7U65 - chains A and B of the 12 polymer chains in the assembly; structure by electron microscopy, 2.80 A resolution.

[Chain A (and B)]
Name: Deoxyguanosinetriphosphate triphosphohydrolase
From: Escherichia coli str. K-12 substr. MG1655
Notes: EC 3.1.5.1; chain B of this document is another copy of the same molecule, construct and numbering; everything in this record applies to it too
UniProt: P15723 (DGTP_ECOLI); residue numbers follow UniProt; this construct covers 1-505
Chain sequence (505 residues; numbered 1 to 505; the number before each row is that of its first residue):
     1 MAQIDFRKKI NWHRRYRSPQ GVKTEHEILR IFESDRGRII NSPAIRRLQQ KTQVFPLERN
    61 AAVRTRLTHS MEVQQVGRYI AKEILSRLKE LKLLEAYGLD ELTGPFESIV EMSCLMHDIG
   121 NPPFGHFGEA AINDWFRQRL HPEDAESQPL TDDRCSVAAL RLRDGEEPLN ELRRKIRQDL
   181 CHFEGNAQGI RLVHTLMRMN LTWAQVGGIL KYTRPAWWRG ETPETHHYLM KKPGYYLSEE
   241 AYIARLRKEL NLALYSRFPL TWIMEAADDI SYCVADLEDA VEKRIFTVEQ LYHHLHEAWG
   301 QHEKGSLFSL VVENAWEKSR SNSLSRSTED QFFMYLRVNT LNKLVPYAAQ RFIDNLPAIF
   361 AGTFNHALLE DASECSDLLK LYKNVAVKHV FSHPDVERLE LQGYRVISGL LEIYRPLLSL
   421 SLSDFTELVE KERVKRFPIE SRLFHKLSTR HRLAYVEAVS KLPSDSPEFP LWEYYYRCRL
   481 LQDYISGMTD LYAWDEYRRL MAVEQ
Disordered / not traced: 1-2, 59-60, 300-307, 321-329, 371, 432-433
What the authors report for this chain:
  - catalytic residues: His126 (citing earlier work)

[Chain A / chain B interface]
Pairs across the interface - 39 pairs, chain A then chain B:
  His26(A) - Ser86(B)
  Glu33(A) - Gln75(B)  hydrogen bond
  Glu33(A) - Arg78(B)  salt bridge
  Glu33(A) - Lys82(B)
  Arg36(A) - Gln75(B)  hydrogen bond
  Arg38(A) - Met334(B)
  Ile40(A) - Gln75(B)
  Asn41(A) - Arg64(B)
  Asn41(A) - Glu72(B)
  Asn41(A) - Arg337(B)
  Arg46(A) - Ala62(B)  hydrogen bond (side chain-backbone)
  Arg46(A) - Arg64(B)
  Arg46(A) - Glu278(B)  salt bridge
  Gln49(A) - Val63(B)
  Gln49(A) - Thr65(B)  hydrogen bond
  Gln49(A) - Thr68(B)
  Gln50(A) - Ala61(B)  hydrogen bond (side chain-backbone)
  Gln50(A) - Ala62(B)
  Ala61(A) - Gln50(B)  hydrogen bond (backbone-side chain)
  Ala62(A) - Arg46(B)  hydrogen bond (backbone-side chain)
  Ala62(A) - Gln50(B)
  Val63(A) - Gln49(B)
  Arg64(A) - Asn41(B)
  Arg64(A) - Arg46(B)
  Thr65(A) - Gln49(B)  hydrogen bond
  Thr68(A) - Gln49(B)
  Glu72(A) - Asn41(B)
  Gln75(A) - Glu33(B)  hydrogen bond
  Gln75(A) - Arg36(B)
  Gln75(A) - Ile40(B)
  Arg78(A) - Glu33(B)  salt bridge
  Arg78(A) - Arg78(B)
  Lys82(A) - Glu33(B)
  Ser86(A) - His26(B)
  Arg198(A) - Gln331(B)  hydrogen bond (backbone-side chain)
  Glu278(A) - Arg46(B)  salt bridge
  Gln331(A) - Arg198(B)  hydrogen bond (side chain-backbone)
  Met334(A) - Arg38(B)
  Arg337(A) - Asn41(B)
Also at the interface, not in a pair above, chain A (34 interface residues in all): Leu29, Pro43, Ile45, Leu67, Met71, Tyr79, Glu111, Met197, Asp330
Also at the interface, not in a pair above, chain B (34 interface residues in all): Leu29, Pro43, Ile45, Leu67, Met71, Tyr79, Glu111, Met197, Asp330

[Overview]
The chain A/chain B interface involves 34 residues from each chain; the contacts include 11 hydrogen bonds and
4 salt bridges. Polar pairs include Glu33(A)-Arg78(B), Arg46(A)-Glu278(B) and Glu33(A)-Gln75(B). The paper
reports the catalytic residue His126(A).
Both chains are Deoxyguanosinetriphosphate triphosphohydrolase (Escherichia coli str. K-12 substr. MG1655).
Entry 7U65 (Structure of E. coli dGTPase bound to T7 bacteriophage protein Gp1.2) was determined by electron
microscopy (same publication as 7U66 and 7U67).
